PDB entry 7XSE | electron microscopy, 3.60 A resolution | chains T and e of the 33 polymer chains in the assembly

Chain T:
Molecule: 198-nt DNA strand
Sequence (198 nucleotides; row label = number of the first residue in the row; numbers below 1 keep their minus sign (DA-72 is residue -72)):
   -72 ATCAGAATCCCGGTGCCGAGGCCGCTCAATTGGTCGTAGACAGCTCTAGC
   -22 ACCGCTTAAACGCACGTACGCGCTGTCCCCCGCGTTTTAACCGCCAAGGG
    28 GATTACACCCAAGACACCAGGCACGAGACAGAAAAAAACAACGAAAACGG
    78 CCACCACCCAAACACACCAAACACAAGAGCTAATTGACTGACGTAAGC
Unresolved in the structure: 62-125

Chain e:
Protein: Histone H3.3
Source organism: Homo sapiens
UniProtKB: P84243 (H33_HUMAN); residues 0-135 here correspond to UniProt positions 1-136 (UniProt number = residue number + 1)
Amino-acid sequence (139 residues; numbered -3 to 135; the number before each row is that of its first residue; numbers below 1 keep their minus sign (Gly-3 is residue -3)):
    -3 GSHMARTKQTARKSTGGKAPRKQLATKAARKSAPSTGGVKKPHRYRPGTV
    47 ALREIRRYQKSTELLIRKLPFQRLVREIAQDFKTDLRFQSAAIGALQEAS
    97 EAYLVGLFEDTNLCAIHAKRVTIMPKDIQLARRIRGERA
Unresolved in the structure: -3 to 38
Differences from the reference sequence: expression tag (-3 to -1)
Curated features (UniProtKB/Swiss-Prot):
  - site: Ser31 (Interaction with ZMYND11)
  - modified residue: Arg2 (Asymmetric dimethylarginine), Thr3 (Phosphothreonine), Lys4 (Allysine), Gln5 (5-glutamyl dopamine), Thr6 (Phosphothreonine), Arg8 (Citrulline), Lys9 (N6,N6,N6-trimethyllysine), Ser10 (ADP-ribosylserine), Thr11 (Phosphothreonine), Lys14 (N6-(2-hydroxyisobutyryl)lysine), Arg17 (Asymmetric dimethylarginine), Lys18 (N6-(2-hydroxyisobutyryl)lysine), Lys23 (N6-(2-hydroxyisobutyryl)lysine), Arg26 (Citrulline), Lys27 (N6,N6,N6-trimethyllysine), Ser28 (ADP-ribosylserine), Ser31 (Phosphoserine), Lys36 (N6,N6,N6-trimethyllysine), Lys37 (N6-methyllysine), Tyr41 (Phosphotyrosine) and 9 more in UniProt
  - lipidation: Lys18 (N6-decanoyllysine)

Chain T / chain e interface:
Residue-residue contacts - 17 pairs, chain T then chain e:
  DA-67(T) - His39(e)  sugar contact
  DA-67(T) - Tyr41(e)  hydrogen bond to the phosphate
  DA-66(T) - Tyr41(e)  hydrogen bond to the phosphate
  DA-66(T) - Arg49(e)  salt bridge to the phosphate
  DT-65(T) - Arg49(e)  salt bridge to the phosphate
  DC8(T) - Pro43(e)  phosphate contact
  DC8(T) - Gly44(e)  hydrogen bond to the phosphate
  DG9(T) - Arg40(e)  hydrogen bond to the base
  DG9(T) - Arg42(e)  phosphate contact
  DG9(T) - Pro43(e)  phosphate contact
  DG9(T) - Gly44(e)  hydrogen bond to the phosphate
  DG9(T) - Thr45(e)  hydrogen bond to the phosphate
  DG9(T) - Val46(e)  hydrogen bond to the phosphate
  DG9(T) - Ala47(e)  hydrogen bond to the phosphate
  DC10(T) - Arg40(e)  hydrogen bond to the sugar
  DC10(T) - Tyr41(e)  phosphate contact
  DC10(T) - Val46(e)  phosphate contact

Summary:
6 residues of chain T and 10 residues of chain e are in contact; the contacts include 9 hydrogen bonds and 2
salt bridges. Among the polar pairs are DG9(T)-Arg40(e), DC10(T)-Arg40(e) and DA-67(T)-Tyr41(e).
Here chain T is a 198-nt DNA strand and chain e is Histone H3.3 (Homo sapiens). Entry 7XSE (RNA polymerase II
elongation complex transcribing a nucleosome (EC42)) was determined by electron microscopy, deposited together
with 7XN7, 7XSX, 7XSZ, 7XT7, 7XTD and 7XTI.
